Entry 7E80 (electron microscopy, 3.67 A resolution); this record covers chains CC and y of the 77 polymer chains in the assembly.

# Chain CC
Molecule: Flagellar biosynthetic protein FliQ
Organism: Salmonella typhimurium (strain LT2 / SGSC1412 / ATCC 700720)
UniProtKB: P0A1L5 (FLIQ_SALTY); residues 1-89 here = UniProt positions 1-89
Chain sequence (89 residues; numbered 1 to 89; the number before each row is that of its first residue):
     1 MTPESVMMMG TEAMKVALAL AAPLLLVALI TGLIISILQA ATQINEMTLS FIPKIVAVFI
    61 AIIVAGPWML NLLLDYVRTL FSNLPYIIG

# Chain y
Molecule: Flagellar biosynthetic protein FliP
Organism: Salmonella typhimurium (strain LT2 / SGSC1412 / ATCC 700720)
UniProtKB: P54700 (FLIP_SALTY); numbering as in UniProt (aligned over 1-245)
Chain sequence (245 residues; row label = number of the first residue in the row):
     1 MRRLLFLSLA GLWLFSPAAA AQLPGLISQP LAGGGQSWSL SVQTLVFITS LTFLPAILLM
    61 MTSFTRIIIV FGLLRNALGT PSAPPNQVLL GLALFLTFFI MSPVIDKIYV DAYQPFSEQK
   121 ISMQEALDKG AQPLRAFMLR QTREADLALF ARLANSGPLQ GPEAVPMRIL LPAYVTSELK
   181 TAFQIGFTIF IPFLIIDLVI ASVLMALGMM MVPPATIALP FKLMLFVLVD GWQLLMGSLA
   241 QSFYS
Unresolved in the structure: 1-34

# Chain CC / chain y interface
Contacting residue pairs (35; chain CC residue first):
  M1(CC) - Q184(y)  hydrogen bond
  M9(CC) - F187(y)  hydrophobic
  M9(CC) - I191(y)  hydrophobic
  A13(CC) - I195(y)
  A17(CC) - V199(y)  hydrophobic
  L24(CC) - V203(y)  hydrophobic
  A28(CC) - L207(y)  hydrophobic
  F51(CC) - L207(y)
  F51(CC) - M209(y)  hydrophobic
  K54(CC) - L207(y)
  L73(CC) - L225(y)  hydrophobic
  L74(CC) - L228(y)  hydrophobic
  L74(CC) - V229(y)  hydrophobic
  V77(CC) - P192(y)  hydrophobic
  V77(CC) - V229(y)  hydrophobic
  R78(CC) - L228(y)
  R78(CC) - V229(y)  hydrogen bond (side chain-backbone)
  R78(CC) - L234(y)
  L80(CC) - T188(y)
  L80(CC) - P192(y)  hydrophobic
  F81(CC) - I189(y)  hydrophobic
  F81(CC) - L234(y)  hydrophobic
  F81(CC) - L235(y)  hydrophobic
  F81(CC) - S238(y)
  L84(CC) - T188(y)
  L84(CC) - S238(y)
  P85(CC) - S238(y)
  P85(CC) - Q241(y)
  P85(CC) - S242(y)
  P85(CC) - S245(y)
  Y86(CC) - S245(y)
  I87(CC) - Q184(y)  hydrogen bond (backbone-side chain)
  I88(CC) - T181(y)
  I88(CC) - Q184(y)  hydrogen bond (backbone-side chain)
  I88(CC) - S242(y)
Other interface residues (no listed pair), chain CC (20 interface residues in all): V58
Other interface residues (no listed pair), chain y (25 interface residues in all): R66, I185, I196, D230

# Summary
The interface between chain CC and chain y involves 20 residues on one side and 25 on the other; the contacts
include 4 hydrogen bonds. Among the polar pairs are M1(CC)-Q184(y), R78(CC)-V229(y) and I87(CC)-Q184(y).
Here chain CC is Flagellar biosynthetic protein FliQ and chain y is Flagellar biosynthetic protein FliP, both
from Salmonella typhimurium (strain LT2 / SGSC1412 / ATCC 700720). Entry 7E80 (Cryo-EM structure of the
flagellar rod with hook and export apparatus from Salmonella) was determined by electron microscopy (same
publication as 7CBL, 7CBM, 7CG0, 7CG4, 7CGO, 7E81 and 7E82).
